5OSG - chains h and P of the 3 polymer chains in the assembly; structure by electron microscopy, 2.90 A resolution.

Chain h:
Name: RNA binding protein, putative
Source organism: Leishmania donovani
UniProt: E9BNI3 (E9BNI3_LEIDB); residues 1-235 here = UniProt positions 1-235
Amino-acid sequence (235 residues; each row starts with the number of its first residue):
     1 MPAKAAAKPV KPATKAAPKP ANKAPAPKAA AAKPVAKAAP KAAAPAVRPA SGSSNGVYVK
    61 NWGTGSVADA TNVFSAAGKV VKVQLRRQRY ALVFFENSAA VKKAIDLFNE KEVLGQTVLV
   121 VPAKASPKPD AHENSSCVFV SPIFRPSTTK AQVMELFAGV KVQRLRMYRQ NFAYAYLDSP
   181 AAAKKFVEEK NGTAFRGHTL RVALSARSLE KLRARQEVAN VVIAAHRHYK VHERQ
Not modelled in the structure: 1-54, 228-235

Chain P:
Name: 40S ribosomal protein S6
Source organism: Leishmania donovani
UniProt: Q9NE83 (RS6_LEIMA); residue numbers follow UniProt; this construct covers 1-249
Amino-acid sequence (249 residues; numbered 1 to 249; the number before each row is that of its first residue):
     1 MKLNIAYPRN GTVKQFEISD EVLRRVQLQD YRLGNEVDGA IFGSEFKGYI FRLRGGSDKD
    61 GFPMVPGVLA SSRVSLLVKR GAIGFNTFRG YQGERRRKNV RGCVLASDIA LVNVTISKVG
   121 DQPIEGVTDT TAPRRLGPKR ASKIRKLFNL SRTEDVRKYV VRRRVVKSGK KDRLKAPKIQ
   181 RLITPRVKAR RAKKAKDAIA KVRASAAERR EYLRLIASNR RALRQRDHSK KHTRKVHAQR
   241 AEVAAFQKK
Not modelled in the structure: 1-216

Interface between chain h and chain P:
Pairs across the interface (7; chain h residue first):
  V221(h) - Q247(P)
  V222(h) - R240(P)
  V222(h) - V243(P)
  A225(h) - V243(P)  hydrophobic
  A225(h) - F246(P)
  A225(h) - Q247(P)
  H226(h) - V243(P)

Summary:
Chain h and chain P each contribute 4 residues to their interface.
Here chain h is RNA binding protein, putative and chain P is 40S ribosomal protein S6, both from Leishmania
donovani. Entry 5OSG (Structure of KSRP in context of Leishmania donovani 80S) was determined by electron
microscopy, deposited together with 5OPT.
